PDB entry 3Q4W | X-ray diffraction, 1.44 A resolution | chain A

# Chain A
Molecule: Tt-IPPase
Source organism: Thermococcus thioreducens
Sequence (178 residues; each row starts with the number of its first residue):
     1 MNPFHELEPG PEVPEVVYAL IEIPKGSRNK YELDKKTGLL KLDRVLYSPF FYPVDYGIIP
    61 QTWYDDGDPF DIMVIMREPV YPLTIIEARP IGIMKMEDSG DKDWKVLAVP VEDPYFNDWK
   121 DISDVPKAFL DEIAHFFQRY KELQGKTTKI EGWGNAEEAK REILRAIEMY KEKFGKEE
Unresolved in the structure: 176-178
Bound ions: Ca2+ site 1: D66, D71, D103 (together with pyrophosphate); Ca2+ site 2 near D68 (its only coordinating residue here); Na+: D71 (together with pyrophosphate); Ca2+ site 3: D98, D103 (together with pyrophosphate)
Small-molecule neighbours: pyrophosphate (POP): K30, E32, R44, Y52, Y56, D66, D71, D98, D103, K105, Y140, K141

# Summary
Chain A binds pyrophosphate. D66, D71 and D103 coordinate Ca2+ site 1. D98 and D103 form the Ca2+ site 3.
Chain A is Tt-IPPase (Thermococcus thioreducens); the structure, The structure of archaeal inorganic
pyrophosphatase in complex with substrate, was determined by X-ray diffraction, deposited together with 3Q46.
